6U5J - chains g and m of the 24 polymer chains in the assembly; structure by electron microscopy, 3.50 A resolution.

== Chain g (and m) ==
Name: Sheath PA0622
From: Pseudomonas aeruginosa (strain ATCC 15692 / DSM 22644 / CIP 104116 / JCM 14847 / LMG 12228 / 1C / PRS 101 / PAO1)
Notes: chain m of this document is another copy of the same molecule, construct and numbering; everything in this record applies to it too
UniProtKB: G3XD39 (G3XD39_PSEAE); residue numbers follow UniProt; this construct covers 1-386
Chain sequence (386 residues; numbered 1 to 386; the number before each row is that of its first residue):
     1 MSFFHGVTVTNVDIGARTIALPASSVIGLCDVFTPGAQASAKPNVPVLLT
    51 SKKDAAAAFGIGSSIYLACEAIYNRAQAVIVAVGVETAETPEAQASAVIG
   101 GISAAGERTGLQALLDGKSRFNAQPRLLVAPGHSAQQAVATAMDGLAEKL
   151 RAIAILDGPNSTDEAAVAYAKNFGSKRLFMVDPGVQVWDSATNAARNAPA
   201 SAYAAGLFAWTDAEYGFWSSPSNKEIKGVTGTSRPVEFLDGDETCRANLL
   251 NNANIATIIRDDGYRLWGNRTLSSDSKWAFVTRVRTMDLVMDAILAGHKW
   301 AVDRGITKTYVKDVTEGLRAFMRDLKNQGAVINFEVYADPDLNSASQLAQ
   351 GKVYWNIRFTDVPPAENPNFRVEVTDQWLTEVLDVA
Not modelled in the structure: 1, 385-386

== Chain g / chain m interface ==
Pairs across the interface (84; chain g residue first):
  L21(g) - F3(m)
  A23(g) - F3(m)  hydrophobic
  Y215(g) - R304(m)
  S220(g) - D303(m)  hydrogen bond (side chain-backbone)
  S222(g) - D303(m)  hydrogen bond
  N223(g) - K299(m)  hydrogen bond (side chain-backbone)
  N223(g) - W300(m)
  N223(g) - V302(m)
  K224(g) - D303(m)
  D240(g) - D292(m)
  D240(g) - L295(m)
  R260(g) - K299(m)
  W267(g) - V302(m)  hydrophobic
  N269(g) - D303(m)  hydrogen bond
  R270(g) - Q350(m)  hydrogen bond (side chain-backbone)
  F280(g) - A349(m)
  F280(g) - Q350(m)
  F280(g) - G351(m)
  G329(g) - T307(m)
  I332(g) - I306(m)
  V362(g) - G305(m)
  V362(g) - I306(m)
  V362(g) - T307(m)
  P363(g) - G305(m)
  P363(g) - I306(m)  hydrogen bond (backbone-backbone)
  P363(g) - L348(m)
  P364(g) - D303(m)
  P364(g) - G305(m)
  P364(g) - G351(m)
  A365(g) - A301(m)
  A365(g) - V302(m)
  A365(g) - G305(m)
  A365(g) - I306(m)  hydrophobic
  A365(g) - Y310(m)
  A365(g) - G351(m)
  E366(g) - V302(m)
  E366(g) - Q350(m)
  E366(g) - G351(m)  hydrogen bond (backbone-backbone)
  N367(g) - G351(m)  hydrogen bond (backbone-backbone)
  N367(g) - K352(m)
  N367(g) - V353(m)  hydrogen bond (backbone-backbone)
  P368(g) - A301(m)
  P368(g) - V353(m)
  P368(g) - W355(m)  hydrophobic
  N369(g) - V353(m)  hydrogen bond (backbone-backbone)
  N369(g) - Y354(m)
  N369(g) - W355(m)  hydrogen bond (backbone-backbone)
  F370(g) - I294(m)  hydrophobic
  F370(g) - H298(m)
  F370(g) - L318(m)  hydrophobic
  F370(g) - W355(m)
  F370(g) - I357(m)  hydrophobic
  R371(g) - L342(m)
  R371(g) - W355(m)  hydrogen bond (backbone-backbone)
  R371(g) - N356(m)
  R371(g) - I357(m)  hydrogen bond (backbone-backbone)
  V372(g) - M287(m)  hydrophobic
  V372(g) - V290(m)  hydrophobic
  V372(g) - I294(m)  hydrophobic
  V372(g) - I357(m)
  V372(g) - F359(m)  hydrophobic
  E373(g) - M287(m)
  E373(g) - I357(m)  hydrogen bond (backbone-backbone)
  E373(g) - R358(m)  salt bridge
  E373(g) - F359(m)  hydrogen bond (backbone-backbone)
  V374(g) - K277(m)  hydrogen bond (backbone-side chain)
  V374(g) - W278(m)  hydrophobic
  V374(g) - R283(m)
  V374(g) - M287(m)
  V374(g) - F359(m)
  T375(g) - F359(m)  hydrogen bond (backbone-backbone)
  T375(g) - T360(m)
  D376(g) - T360(m)
  Q377(g) - R358(m)  hydrogen bond
  Q377(g) - T360(m)
  W378(g) - I332(m)
  W378(g) - N333(m)
  W378(g) - E335(m)
  W378(g) - F359(m)  hydrophobic
  W378(g) - T360(m)
  L379(g) - I332(m)  hydrophobic
  L379(g) - P363(m)
  E381(g) - N333(m)  hydrogen bond
  V382(g) - I332(m)  hydrophobic
Also at the interface, not in a pair above, chain g (36 interface residues in all): R283
Also at the interface, not in a pair above, chain m (44 interface residues in all): D13, M291, V314, F334, D361

== Overview ==
The interface between chain g and chain m involves 36 residues on one side and 44 on the other; the contacts
include 19 hydrogen bonds and 1 salt bridge. Among the polar pairs are E373(g)-R358(m), S220(g)-D303(m) and
S222(g)-D303(m).
Chain g and chain m are both Sheath PA0622 (Pseudomonas aeruginosa (strain ATCC 15692 / DSM 22644 / CIP 104116
/ JCM 14847 / LMG 12228 / 1C / PRS 101 / PAO1)); the structure, CryoEM Structure of Pyocin R2 - postcontracted
- collar, was determined by electron microscopy together with 6PYT, 6U5B, 6U5F and 6U5K from the same study.
